8RGH - chains C and E of the 6 polymer chains in the assembly; structure by electron microscopy, 3.90 A resolution.

Chain C:
Protein: Cytoplasmic dynein 2 intermediate chain 1
Organism: Homo sapiens
UniProtKB: Q8WVS4 (DC2I1_HUMAN); residue numbers follow UniProt; this construct covers 1-1066
Chain sequence (1066 residues; numbered 1 to 1066; the number before each row is that of its first residue):
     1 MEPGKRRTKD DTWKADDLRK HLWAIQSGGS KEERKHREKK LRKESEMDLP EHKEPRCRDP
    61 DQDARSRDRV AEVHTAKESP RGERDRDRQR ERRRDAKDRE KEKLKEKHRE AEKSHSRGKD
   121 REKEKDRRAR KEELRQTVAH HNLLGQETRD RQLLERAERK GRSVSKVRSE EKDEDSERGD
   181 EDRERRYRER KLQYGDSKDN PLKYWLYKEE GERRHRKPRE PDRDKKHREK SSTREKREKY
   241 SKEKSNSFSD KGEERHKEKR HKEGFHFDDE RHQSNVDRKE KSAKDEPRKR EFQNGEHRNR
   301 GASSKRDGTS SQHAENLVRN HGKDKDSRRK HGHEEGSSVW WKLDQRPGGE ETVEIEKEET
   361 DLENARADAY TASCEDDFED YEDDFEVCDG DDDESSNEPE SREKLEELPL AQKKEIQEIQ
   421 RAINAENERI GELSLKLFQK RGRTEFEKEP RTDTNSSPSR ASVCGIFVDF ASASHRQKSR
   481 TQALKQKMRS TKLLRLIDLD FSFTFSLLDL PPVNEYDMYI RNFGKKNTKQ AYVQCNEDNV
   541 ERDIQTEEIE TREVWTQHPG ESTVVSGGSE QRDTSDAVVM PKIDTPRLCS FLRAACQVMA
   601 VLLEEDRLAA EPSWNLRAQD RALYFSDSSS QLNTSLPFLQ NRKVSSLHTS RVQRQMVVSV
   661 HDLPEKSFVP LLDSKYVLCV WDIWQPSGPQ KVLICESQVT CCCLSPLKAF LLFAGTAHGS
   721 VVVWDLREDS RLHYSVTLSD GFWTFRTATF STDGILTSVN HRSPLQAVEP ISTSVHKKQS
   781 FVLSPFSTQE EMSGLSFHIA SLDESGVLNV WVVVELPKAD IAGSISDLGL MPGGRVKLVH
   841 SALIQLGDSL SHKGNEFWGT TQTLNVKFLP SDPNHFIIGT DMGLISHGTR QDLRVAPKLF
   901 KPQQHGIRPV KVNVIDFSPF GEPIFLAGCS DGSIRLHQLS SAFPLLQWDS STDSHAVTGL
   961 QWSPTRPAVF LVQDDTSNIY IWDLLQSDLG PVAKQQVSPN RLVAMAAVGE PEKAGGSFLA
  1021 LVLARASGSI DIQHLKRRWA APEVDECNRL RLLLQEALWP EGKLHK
Disordered / not traced: 1-573, 775-791, 1058-1066
Construct notes: conflict K225 (Asn in Q8WVS4), F292 (Ser in Q8WVS4)
Swiss-Prot annotation at these positions:
  - modified residue (Phosphoserine): S30, S247

Chain E:
Protein: Cytoplasmic dynein 2 light intermediate chain 1
Organism: Homo sapiens
UniProtKB: Q8TCX1 (DC2L1_HUMAN); numbering as in UniProt (aligned over 1-351)
Chain sequence (351 residues; each row starts with the number of its first residue):
     1 MPSETLWEIA KAEVEKRGIN GSEGDGAEIA EKFVFFIGSK NGGKTTIILR CLDRDEPPKP
    61 TLALEYTYGR RAKGHNTPKD IAHFWELGGG TSLLDLISIP ITGDTLRTFS LVLVLDLSKP
   121 NDLWPTMENL LQATKSHVDK VIMKLGKTNA KAVSEMRQKI WNNMPKDHPD HELIDPFPVP
   181 LVIIGSKYDV FQDFESEKRK VICKTLRFVA HYYGASLMFT SKSEALLLKI RGVINQLAFG
   241 IDKSKSICVD QNKPLFITAG LDSFGQIGSP PVPENDIGKL HAHSPMELWK KVYEKLFPPK
   301 SINTLKDIKD PARDPQYAEN EVDEMRIQKD LELEQYKRSS SKSWKQIELD S
Disordered / not traced: 1-312, 340-351

Interface between chain C and chain E:
Residue-residue contacts (10; chain C residue first):
  T574(C) - S339(E)
  S575(C) - S339(E)  hydrogen bond
  M580(C) - E332(E)
  I583(C) - E332(E)
  D584(C) - M325(E)
  D584(C) - K329(E)  salt bridge
  D584(C) - E332(E)
  P586(C) - M325(E)  hydrophobic
  C589(C) - M325(E)  hydrophobic
  R593(C) - E321(E)  salt bridge
Also at the interface, not in a pair above, chain C (9 interface residues in all): T585
Also at the interface, not in a pair above, chain E (7 interface residues in all): Q328, Q335

Summary:
The interface between chain C and chain E involves 9 residues on one side and 7 on the other, with 1 hydrogen
bond and 2 salt bridges. Among the polar pairs are D584(C)-K329(E), R593(C)-E321(E) and S575(C)-S339(E).
Chain C is Cytoplasmic dynein 2 intermediate chain 1 and chain E is Cytoplasmic dynein 2 light intermediate
chain 1, both from Homo sapiens; the structure, Structure of dynein-2 intermediate chain DYNC2I1 (WDR60) in
complex with the dynein-2 heavy chain DYNC2H1, was determined by electron microscopy together with 8RGG and
8RGI from the same study.
